PDB entry 3QJE | X-ray diffraction, 1.80 A resolution | chains A and D of the 4 polymer chains in the assembly

[Chain A]
Molecule: Hemoglobin subunit alpha
Source organism: Homo sapiens
UniProt: P69905 (HBA_HUMAN); residues 1-141 here correspond to UniProt positions 2-142 (UniProt number = residue number + 1)
Chain sequence (141 residues; numbered 1 to 141; the number before each row is that of its first residue):
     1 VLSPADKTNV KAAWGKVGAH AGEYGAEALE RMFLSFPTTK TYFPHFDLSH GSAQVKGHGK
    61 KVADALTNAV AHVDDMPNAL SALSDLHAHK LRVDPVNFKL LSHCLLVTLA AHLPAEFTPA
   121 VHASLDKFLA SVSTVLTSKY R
UniProt features mapped onto this chain:
  - binding site (O2): His-58
  - binding site (heme b): His-87
  - site: Thr-8, Asn-9 (Microbial infection: Cleavage), Lys-11 (Not glycated), Ala-13, Trp-14 (Microbial infection: Cleavage), Tyr-24, Gly-25 (Microbial infection: Cleavage), Leu-29, Glu-30 (Microbial infection: Cleavage), His-45, Phe-46 (Microbial infection: Cleavage), Asp-47, Leu-48 (Microbial infection: Cleavage), Ser-52, Ala-53 (Microbial infection: Cleavage), Val-55, Lys-56 (Microbial infection: Cleavage), Lys-56 (Not glycated), Gly-59, Lys-60 (Microbial infection: Cleavage), Lys-60 (Not glycated), Lys-90 (Not glycated), Leu-91, Arg-92 (Microbial infection: Cleavage), Lys-99 (Not glycated), Leu-106, Val-107 (Microbial infection: Cleavage), Thr-108, Leu-109 (Microbial infection: Cleavage), Val-121, His-122 (Microbial infection: Cleavage), Ser-133, Thr-134 (Microbial infection: Cleavage)
  - modified residue: Ser-3 (Phosphoserine), Lys-7 (N6-succinyllysine), Thr-8 (Phosphothreonine), Lys-11 (N6-succinyllysine), Lys-16 (N6-acetyllysine), Tyr-24 (Phosphotyrosine), Ser-35 (Phosphoserine), Lys-40 (N6-succinyllysine), Ser-49 (Phosphoserine), Ser-102 (Phosphoserine), Thr-108 (Phosphothreonine), Ser-124 (Phosphoserine), Ser-131 (Phosphoserine), Thr-134 (Phosphothreonine), Thr-137 (Phosphothreonine), Ser-138 (Phosphoserine)
  - glycosylation (N-linked (Glc) (glycation) lysine): Lys-7, Lys-16, Lys-40, Lys-61
Ion coordination: heme Fe near His-87 (its only coordinating residue here)
Ligand contacts: heme (HEM): Met-32, Thr-39, Tyr-42, Phe-43, His-45, Phe-46, His-58, Lys-61, Val-62, Ala-65, Leu-66, Leu-83, Leu-86, His-87, Leu-91, Val-93, Asn-97, Phe-98, Leu-101, Val-132, Leu-136

[Chain D]
Molecule: Hemoglobin subunit beta
Source organism: Homo sapiens
UniProt: P68871 (HBB_HUMAN); residues 1-146 here correspond to UniProt positions 2-147 (UniProt number = residue number + 1)
Chain sequence (146 residues; row label = number of the first residue in the row):
     1 VHLTPEEKSA VTALWGKVNV DEVGGEALGR LLVVYPWTQR FFESFGDLST PDAVMGNPKV
    61 KALGKKVLGA FSDGLAHLDN LKGTFATLSE LHCDKLHVDP ENFRLLGNVL VCVLAHHFGK
   121 EFTPPVQAAY QKVVAGVANA LAHKYH
Construct notes: engineered mutation Leu-63 (His64 in P68871)
UniProt features mapped onto this chain:
  - binding site ((2R)-2,3-bisphosphoglycerate): Val-1, His-2, Lys-82, His-143
  - binding site (heme b): His-92
  - site: Glu-7, Lys-8 (Microbial infection: Cleavage), Gly-25, Glu-26 (Microbial infection: Cleavage), Gly-29, Arg-30 (Microbial infection: Cleavage), Tyr-35, Pro-36 (Microbial infection: Cleavage), Trp-37, Thr-38 (Microbial infection: Cleavage), Phe-45, Gly-46 (Microbial infection: Cleavage), Asp-52, Ala-53 (Microbial infection: Cleavage), Gly-56, Asn-57 (Microbial infection: Cleavage), Lys-59 (Not glycated), Phe-71, Ser-72 (Microbial infection: Cleavage), Gly-74, Leu-75 (Microbial infection: Cleavage), Lys-82 (Not glycated), Thr-84, Phe-85 (Microbial infection: Cleavage), His-92, Cys-93 (Microbial infection: Cleavage), Lys-95 (Not glycated), Arg-104, Leu-105 (Microbial infection: Cleavage), Leu-110, Val-111 (Microbial infection: Cleavage), Gly-119, Lys-120 (Microbial infection: Cleavage), Phe-122, Thr-123 (Microbial infection: Cleavage), Ala-128, Ala-129 (Microbial infection: Cleavage) and 2 more in UniProt
  - modified residue: Val-1 (N-acetylvaline), Ser-9 (Phosphoserine), Thr-12 (Phosphothreonine), Ser-44 (Phosphoserine), Thr-50 (Phosphothreonine), Lys-59 (N6-acetyllysine), Lys-82 (N6-acetyllysine), Thr-87 (Phosphothreonine), Cys-93 (S-nitrosocysteine), Lys-144 (N6-acetyllysine)
  - glycosylation: Val-1 (N-linked (Glc) (glycation) valine), Lys-8 (N-linked (Glc) (glycation) lysine), Lys-17 (N-linked (Glc) (glycation) lysine), Lys-66 (N-linked (Glc) (glycation) lysine), Lys-120 (N-linked (Glc) (glycation) lysine), Lys-144 (N-linked (Glc) (glycation) lysine)
Ion coordination: heme Fe near His-92 (its only coordinating residue here)
Ligand contacts: heme (HEM): Leu-31, Thr-38, Phe-41, Phe-42, Phe-45, Leu-63, Lys-66, Val-67, Ala-70, Phe-71, Phe-85, Leu-88, Leu-91, His-92, Leu-96, Val-98, Asn-102, Phe-103, Leu-106, Val-137, Leu-141

[Chain A / chain D interface]
Residue-residue contacts - 26 pairs, chain A then chain D:
  Pro-37(A) / His-146(D)
  Thr-38(A) / Pro-100(D)
  Lys-40(A) / His-146(D)  hydrogen bond (side chain-backbone)
  Thr-41(A) / His-97(D)
  Thr-41(A) / Asp-99(D)
  Thr-41(A) / Tyr-145(D)
  Tyr-42(A) / Arg-40(D)
  Tyr-42(A) / Asp-99(D)  hydrogen bond
  Pro-44(A) / His-97(D)
  Leu-91(A) / Arg-40(D)  hydrogen bond (backbone-side chain)
  Arg-92(A) / Trp-37(D)
  Arg-92(A) / Gln-39(D)
  Arg-92(A) / Arg-40(D)  hydrogen bond (backbone-side chain)
  Arg-92(A) / Glu-43(D)  salt bridge
  Asp-94(A) / Trp-37(D)  hydrogen bond
  Asp-94(A) / Asp-99(D)
  Asp-94(A) / Glu-101(D)
  Asp-94(A) / Leu-105(D)
  Pro-95(A) / Trp-37(D)
  Val-96(A) / Glu-101(D)
  Asn-97(A) / Asp-99(D)  hydrogen bond
  Tyr-140(A) / Trp-37(D)  hydrophobic
  Arg-141(A) / Val-34(D)  hydrogen bond (side chain-backbone)
  Arg-141(A) / Tyr-35(D)
  Arg-141(A) / Pro-36(D)
  Arg-141(A) / Trp-37(D)
Also at the interface, not in a pair above, chain D (15 interface residues in all): Val-98

[In short]
Chain A and chain D form an interface of 14 and 15 residues respectively, with 7 hydrogen bonds and 1 salt
bridge. Polar pairs include Arg-92(A)/Glu-43(D), Lys-40(A)/His-146(D) and Tyr-42(A)/Asp-99(D). Ligands of
chain A: heme. Bound to chain D: heme.
Chain A is Hemoglobin subunit alpha and chain D is Hemoglobin subunit beta, both from Homo sapiens; the
structure, Human Hemoglobin A Mutant Beta H63L Deoxy-Form, was determined by X-ray diffraction.
